8RAL - chains B and C of the 3 polymer chains in the assembly; structure by X-ray diffraction, 2.10 A resolution.

== Chain B ==
Molecule: H-2 class II histocompatibility antigen, A beta chain
Source organism: Mus musculus
Reference sequence: P14483 (HB2A_MOUSE); residues 1-199 here correspond to UniProt positions 28-226 (UniProt number = residue number + 27)
Amino-acid sequence (224 residues; numbered -24 to 199; the number before each row is that of its first residue; numbers below 1 keep their minus sign (Gly-24 is residue -24)):
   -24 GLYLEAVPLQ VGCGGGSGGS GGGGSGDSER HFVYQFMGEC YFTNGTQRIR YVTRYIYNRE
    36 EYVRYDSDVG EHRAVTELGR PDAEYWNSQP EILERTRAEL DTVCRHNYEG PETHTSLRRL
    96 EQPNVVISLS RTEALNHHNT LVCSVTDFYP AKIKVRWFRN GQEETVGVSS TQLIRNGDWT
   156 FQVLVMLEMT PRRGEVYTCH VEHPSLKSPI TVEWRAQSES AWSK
Disordered / not traced: -24 to 3, 106-113, 166-169, 190-199
Sequence notes: expression tag (-24 to 0)
Modified / non-standard residues: Glu84 ((2S)-2-azanyl-5-oxidanylidene-5-phosphonooxy-pentanoic acid; VHF)
Cystine bridges: Cys15-Cys79, Cys118-Cys174
UniProt features mapped onto this chain:
  - region: Arg190 to Lys199 (Connecting peptide)
  - glycosylation: Asn19 (N-linked (GlcNAc...) asparagine)

== Chain C ==
Molecule: CL3E peptide
Source organism: synthetic construct
Amino-acid sequence (13 residues; numbered -1 to 11; the number before each row is that of its first residue; numbers below 1 keep their minus sign (Gly-1 is residue -1)):
    -1 GLYLEAVPLQ VGC

== How chain B and chain C interact ==
Residue-residue contacts (23; chain B residue first):
  Phe11(B) with Ala4(C), hydrophobic; Pro6(C), hydrophobic
  Tyr26(B) with Ala4(C)
  Tyr30(B) with Pro6(C); Leu7(C), hydrogen bond (side chain-backbone)
  Asp57(B) with Val9(C)
  Trp61(B) with Leu7(C), hydrophobic; Val9(C), hydrophobic
  Ile67(B) with Leu7(C), hydrophobic
  Glu74(B) with Ala4(C); Val5(C), hydrogen bond (side chain-backbone)
  Thr77(B) with Leu2(C)
  Val78(B) with Leu2(C); Glu3(C); Ala4(C)
  His81(B) with Leu0(C), hydrogen bond (side chain-backbone); Leu2(C)
  Asn82(B) with Tyr1(C); Leu2(C), hydrogen bond (side chain-backbone)
  Pro86(B) with Leu0(C); Tyr1(C), hydrophobic
  Glu87(B) with Tyr1(C), hydrogen bond
  Thr90(B) with Tyr1(C), hydrogen bond
Other interface residues (no listed pair), chain B (19 interface residues in all): Gly13, Thr28, His47, Thr71, Ser91
Other interface residues (no listed pair), chain C (10 interface residues in all): Gly-1

== Overview ==
The interface between chain B and chain C involves 19 residues on one side and 10 on the other; the contacts
include 6 hydrogen bonds. Polar pairs include Tyr30(B)-Leu7(C), Glu74(B)-Val5(C) and His81(B)-Leu0(C).
Chain B is H-2 class II histocompatibility antigen, A beta chain (Mus musculus) and chain C is CL3E peptide
(synthetic construct); the structure, CL3E peptide bound to the I-Ab murine MHC class II receptor, was
determined by X-ray diffraction.
